Entry 8YDB (electron microscopy, 3.40 A resolution); this record covers chains G and T of the 12 polymer chains in the assembly.

[Chain G]
Protein: Cas7f
Organism: Selenomonas sp
Amino-acid sequence (335 residues; each row starts with the number of its first residue):
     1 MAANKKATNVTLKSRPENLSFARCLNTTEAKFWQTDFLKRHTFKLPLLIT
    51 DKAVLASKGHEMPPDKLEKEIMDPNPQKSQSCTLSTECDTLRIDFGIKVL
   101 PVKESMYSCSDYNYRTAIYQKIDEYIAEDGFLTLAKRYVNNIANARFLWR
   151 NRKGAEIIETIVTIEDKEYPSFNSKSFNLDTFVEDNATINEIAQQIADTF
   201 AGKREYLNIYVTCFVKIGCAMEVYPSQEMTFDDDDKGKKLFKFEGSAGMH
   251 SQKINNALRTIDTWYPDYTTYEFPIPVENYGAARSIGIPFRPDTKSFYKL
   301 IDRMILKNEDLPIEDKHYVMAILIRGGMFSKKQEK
Not modelled in the structure: 1-10

[Chain T]
Molecule: TS
Organism: Selenomonas sp
Sequence (32 nucleotides; row label = number of the first residue in the row):
    22 GTGGCCTTATTAAATGACTTCTCCGCTAATAC

[Interface between chain G and chain T]
Residue-residue contacts (25):
  Glu-17(G) with DT36(T), sugar contact; G37(T), sugar contact
  Asn-18(G) with G37(T), base contact
  Lys-58(G) with C27(T), salt bridge to the phosphate
  His-60(G) with DT28(T), sugar contact; DT29(T), sugar contact
  Asp-73(G) with G25(T), phosphate contact; C26(T), sugar contact
  Pro-74(G) with C26(T), sugar contact
  Asn-75(G) with C27(T), sugar contact; DT28(T), sugar contact
  Pro-76(G) with C27(T), sugar contact
  Gln-77(G) with C27(T), phosphate contact; DT28(T), base contact
  Phe-231(G) with A33(T), base contact
  Lys-236(G) with DT28(T), base contact
  Met-328(G) with A35(T), base contact; DT36(T), base contact
  Ser-330(G) with DT36(T), sugar contact
  Lys-331(G) with DT36(T), sugar contact
  Lys-332(G) with DT36(T), phosphate contact
  Gln-333(G) with DT36(T), hydrogen bond to the phosphate; G37(T), phosphate contact
  Lys-335(G) with DT36(T), salt bridge to the phosphate; G37(T), phosphate contact

[Summary]
17 residues of chain G face 9 of chain T across their interface; the contacts include 1 hydrogen bond and 2
salt bridges. Polar pairs include Gln-333(G)/DT36(T), Lys-58(G)/C27(T) and Lys-335(G)/DT36(T).
Chain G is Cas7f and chain T is TS, both from Selenomonas sp; the structure, Type I-FHNH Cascade-dsDNA
intermediate complex, was determined by electron microscopy (same publication as 8YEO, 8YH9 and 8YHA).
